5JZT - chains D and E of the 7 polymer chains in the assembly; structure by electron microscopy, 7.40 A resolution (low resolution: residue-level contacts below are approximate; hydrogen-bond / salt-bridge calls are withheld).

Chain D (and E):
Protein: Aerolysin
From: Aeromonas hydrophila
Notes: chain E of this document is another copy of the same molecule, construct and numbering; everything in this record applies to it too
Reference sequence: P09167 (AERA_AERHY); residues 1-424 here correspond to UniProt positions 24-447 (UniProt number = residue number + 23)
Amino-acid sequence (424 residues; numbered 1 to 424; the number before each row is that of its first residue):
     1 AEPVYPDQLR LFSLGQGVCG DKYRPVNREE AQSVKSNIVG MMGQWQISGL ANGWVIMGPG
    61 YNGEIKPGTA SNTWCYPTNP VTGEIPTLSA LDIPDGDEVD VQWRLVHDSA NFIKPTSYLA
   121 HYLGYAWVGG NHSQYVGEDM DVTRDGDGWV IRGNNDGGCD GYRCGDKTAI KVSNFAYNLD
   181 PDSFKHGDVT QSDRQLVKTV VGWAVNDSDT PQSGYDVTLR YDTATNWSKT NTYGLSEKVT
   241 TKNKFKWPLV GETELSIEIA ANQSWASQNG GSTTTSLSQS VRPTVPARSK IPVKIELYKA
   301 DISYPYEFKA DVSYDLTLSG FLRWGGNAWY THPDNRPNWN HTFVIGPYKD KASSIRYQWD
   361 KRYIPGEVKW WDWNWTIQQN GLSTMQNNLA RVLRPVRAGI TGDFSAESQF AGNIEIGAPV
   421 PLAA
Not modelled in the structure: 1
UniProt features mapped onto this chain:
  - region: Trp45 to Tyr61 (Interaction with host N-linked glycan), Tyr233 to Trp265 (Part of the transmembrane beta-barrel after proteolytic activation of the toxin and insertion into the host membrane), Arg323 to His332 (Interaction with glycans from host GPI-anchor)
  - site: His132 (Important for oligomerization), Lys351 (Important for heptamerization), Glu367 (Important for heptamerization)

Interface between chain D and chain E:
Pairs across the interface (143):
  Asp97(D) - Gln358(E)
  Asp97(D) - Arg362(E)
  Val99(D) - Trp359(E)
  Val99(D) - Arg362(E)
  Val99(D) - Tyr363(E)
  Val99(D) - Ile364(E)
  Asp100(D) - Arg362(E)
  Trp103(D) - Tyr363(E)
  Trp103(D) - Ile364(E)
  Trp103(D) - Pro365(E)
  His107(D) - Glu29(E)
  His107(D) - Gln32(E)
  Asp108(D) - Glu29(E)
  Ser109(D) - Glu29(E)
  Lys114(D) - Arg28(E)
  Glu138(D) - Trp54(E)
  Asp139(D) - Lys66(E)
  Asp141(D) - Glu64(E)
  Asp141(D) - Ile65(E)
  Val142(D) - Gln32(E)
  Thr143(D) - Gln32(E)
  Thr143(D) - Lys35(E)
  Arg144(D) - Gln32(E)
  Arg144(D) - Ser33(E)
  Arg144(D) - Tyr363(E)
  Asp145(D) - Pro365(E)
  Gly146(D) - Pro365(E)
  Gly148(D) - Pro365(E)
  Arg152(D) - Glu64(E)
  Gly153(D) - Glu64(E)
  Asn155(D) - Asn62(E)
  Asp156(D) - Lys66(E)
  Asp188(D) - Asp180(E)
  Val189(D) - Asn178(E)
  Thr190(D) - Asn178(E)
  Gln191(D) - Ala176(E)
  Gln191(D) - Tyr177(E)
  Gln191(D) - Asn178(E)
  Ser192(D) - Ala176(E)
  Ser192(D) - Pro347(E)
  Ser192(D) - Tyr348(E)
  Asp193(D) - Asn174(E)
  Asp193(D) - Ala176(E)
  Leu196(D) - Phe404(E)
  Val197(D) - Glu407(E)
  Lys198(D) - Glu407(E)
  Thr199(D) - Gln409(E)
  Thr199(D) - Phe410(E)
  Val200(D) - Gln409(E)
  Val200(D) - Phe410(E)
  Val200(D) - Ala411(E)
  Val201(D) - Tyr298(E)
  Val201(D) - Ile302(E)
  Val201(D) - Tyr304(E)
  Val201(D) - Gln409(E)
  Val201(D) - Phe410(E)
  Val201(D) - Ala411(E)
  Val201(D) - Gly412(E)
  Gly202(D) - Gly412(E)
  Trp203(D) - Gln191(E)
  Trp203(D) - Tyr298(E)
  Trp203(D) - Gly412(E)
  Trp203(D) - Asn413(E)
  Trp203(D) - Ile414(E)
  Ala204(D) - Ile414(E)
  Val205(D) - Asn413(E)
  Val205(D) - Ile414(E)
  Val205(D) - Glu415(E)
  Val205(D) - Ile416(E)
  Asn206(D) - Ile416(E)
  Ser208(D) - Ala418(E)
  Pro211(D) - Gly417(E)
  Pro211(D) - Pro419(E)
  Ser213(D) - Arg282(E)
  Ser213(D) - Pro283(E)
  Tyr215(D) - Gln279(E)
  Tyr215(D) - Gly412(E)
  Tyr215(D) - Ile414(E)
  Asp216(D) - Gln279(E)
  Asp216(D) - Ser280(E)
  Thr218(D) - Ser278(E)
  Leu219(D) - Ser276(E)
  Arg220(D) - Thr274(E)
  Arg220(D) - Thr275(E)
  Arg220(D) - Ser276(E)
  Asp222(D) - Thr273(E)
  Asp222(D) - Thr274(E)
  Thr223(D) - Ser272(E)
  Thr223(D) - Thr273(E)
  Ala224(D) - Gly271(E)
  Ala224(D) - Ser272(E)
  Thr225(D) - Gly270(E)
  Thr225(D) - Gly271(E)
  Asn226(D) - Asn269(E)
  Asn226(D) - Gly270(E)
  Asn226(D) - Gly271(E)
  Trp227(D) - Ser267(E)
  Trp227(D) - Gln268(E)
  Trp227(D) - Asn269(E)
  Ser228(D) - Ser267(E)
  Ser228(D) - Gln268(E)
  Lys229(D) - Ala266(E)
  Lys229(D) - Ser267(E)
  Thr230(D) - Trp265(E)
  Thr230(D) - Ala266(E)
  Asn231(D) - Ser264(E)
  Asn231(D) - Trp265(E)
  Thr232(D) - Gln263(E)
  Thr232(D) - Ser264(E)
  Tyr233(D) - Asn262(E)
  Gly234(D) - Ala261(E)
  Gly234(D) - Asn262(E)
  Leu235(D) - Ala260(E)
  Ser236(D) - Ile259(E)
  Ser236(D) - Ala260(E)
  Lys238(D) - Ile257(E)
  Lys238(D) - Glu258(E)
  Val239(D) - Ile257(E)
  Thr240(D) - Ser256(E)
  Thr241(D) - Val250(E)
  Thr241(D) - Gly251(E)
  Thr241(D) - Glu252(E)
  Thr241(D) - Leu255(E)
  Lys242(D) - Val250(E)
  Lys242(D) - Gly251(E)
  Lys242(D) - Glu252(E)
  Lys242(D) - Thr253(E)
  Lys242(D) - Glu254(E)
  Lys242(D) - Leu255(E)
  Asn243(D) - Leu249(E)
  Asn243(D) - Val250(E)
  Asn243(D) - Gly251(E)
  Asn243(D) - Glu252(E)
  Lys244(D) - Lys246(E)
  Lys244(D) - Thr253(E)
  Glu254(D) - Glu252(E)
  Leu255(D) - Glu252(E)
  Ser256(D) - Glu252(E)
  Lys294(D) - Ile302(E)
  Lys294(D) - Tyr304(E)
  Asp301(D) - Tyr348(E)
  Ser303(D) - Pro347(E)
  Asp403(D) - Lys349(E)
Interface residues without a listed pair, chain D (84 interface residues in all): Arg104, Ile151, Asn154, Arg194, Thr210, Tyr221, Glu237, Glu296, Ser405
Interface residues without a listed pair, chain E (80 interface residues in all): Glu2, Pro3, Leu277, Thr284, Ser313

In short:
Chain D and chain E form an interface of 84 and 80 residues respectively.
Chain D and chain E are both Aerolysin (Aeromonas hydrophila); the structure, Cryo-EM structure of aerolysin
pore in LMNG micelle, was determined by electron microscopy, deposited together with 5JZH and 5JZW.
